Entry 7TKK (electron microscopy, 7.30 A resolution (low resolution: residue-level contacts below are approximate; hydrogen-bond / salt-bridge calls are withheld)); this record covers chains 0 and 9 of the 27 polymer chains in the assembly.

[Chain 0 (and 9)]
Protein: ATP synthase subunit 9
Source organism: Saccharomyces cerevisiae
Notes: chain 9 of this document is another copy of the same molecule, construct and numbering; everything in this record applies to it too
UniProtKB: P61829 (ATP9_YEAST); residue numbers follow UniProt; this construct covers 1-76
Amino-acid sequence (76 residues; each row starts with the number of its first residue):
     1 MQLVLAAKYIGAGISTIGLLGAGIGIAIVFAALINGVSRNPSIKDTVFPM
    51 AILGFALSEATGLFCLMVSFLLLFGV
Unresolved in the structure: 76 (chain 9: 1, 76)
UniProt features mapped onto this chain:
  - site: Glu59 (Reversibly protonated during proton transport)
  - modified residue: Met1 (N-formylmethionine)
  - natural variant: Thr46 (T46L: In strain: DS400/A3 and KL14-4A), Leu53 (L53F: In strain: DS400/A3, DS401 and 1 more), Leu57 (L57V: In oligomycin-resistant mutant and cross-resistance to venturicidin), Cys65 (C65S: In oligomycin-resistant mutant)

[Interface between chain 0 and chain 9]
Pairs across the interface (5; chain 0 residue first):
  Tyr9(0) with Gly11(9)
  Gly13(0) with Gly11(9)
  Thr16(0) with Gly18(9)
  Leu20(0) with Gly18(9); Gly21(9)
Interface residues without a listed pair, chain 0 (8 interface residues in all): Ile10, Ile17, Gly23, Ala27
Interface residues without a listed pair, chain 9 (8 interface residues in all): Ala7, Ile14, Ser15, Gly25, Ser58

[In short]
Chain 0 and chain 9 each contribute 8 residues to their interface.
Both chains are ATP synthase subunit 9 (Saccharomyces cerevisiae). Entry 7TKK (Yeast ATP synthase State
2catalytic(e) with 10 mM ATP backbone model) was determined by electron microscopy, deposited together with
7TJS, 7TJT, 7TJU, 7TJV, 7TJW, 7TJX and 30 further entries.
